Entry 7Q5B (electron microscopy, 3.98 A resolution); this record covers chains r and Y of the 13 polymer chains in the assembly.

Chain r:
Molecule: 34-nt DNA strand
Sequence (34 nucleotides; each row starts with the number of its first residue; numbers below 1 keep their minus sign (DT-8 is residue -8)):
    -8 TCGACGAAAT ATAAAAATTT AAAACTAAGA GAAA

Chain Y:
Protein: TATA-box-binding protein
Source organism: Saccharomyces cerevisiae S288C
UniProtKB: P13393 (TBP_YEAST); numbering as in UniProt (aligned over 1-240)
Sequence (240 residues; numbered 1 to 240; the number before each row is that of its first residue):
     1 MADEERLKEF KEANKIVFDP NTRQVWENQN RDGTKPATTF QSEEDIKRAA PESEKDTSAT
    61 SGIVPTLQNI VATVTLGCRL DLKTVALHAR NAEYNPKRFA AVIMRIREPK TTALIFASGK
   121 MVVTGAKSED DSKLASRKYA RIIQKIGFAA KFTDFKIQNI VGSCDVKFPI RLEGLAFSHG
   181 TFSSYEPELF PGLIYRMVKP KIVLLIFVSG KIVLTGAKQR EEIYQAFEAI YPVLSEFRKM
Unresolved in the structure: 1-60

Chain r / chain Y interface:
Residue-residue contacts (27; chain r residue first):
  DA2(r) with Phe190(Y), base contact; Ile194(Y), phosphate contact; Leu205(Y), base contact
  DT3(r) with Ile194(Y), phosphate contact; Arg196(Y), salt bridge to the phosphate; Leu205(Y), sugar contact; Val213(Y), base contact
  DA4(r) with Asn159(Y), hydrogen bond to the base; Val161(Y), base contact; Arg196(Y), phosphate contact; Val203(Y), phosphate contact; Thr215(Y), hydrogen bond to the sugar; Gly216(Y), sugar contact
  DA5(r) with Val71(Y), base contact; Gln158(Y), phosphate contact; Asn159(Y), base contact; Lys201(Y), salt bridge to the phosphate
  DA6(r) with Lys120(Y), phosphate contact; Val122(Y), base contact; Gln158(Y), phosphate contact
  DA7(r) with Phe116(Y), base contact; Lys120(Y), salt bridge to the phosphate
  DA8(r) with Phe99(Y), base contact; Phe116(Y), sugar contact; Ser118(Y), hydrogen bond to the phosphate; Lys120(Y), phosphate contact
  DT9(r) with Phe99(Y), base contact
Other interface residues (no listed pair), chain Y (22 interface residues in all): Thr73, Arg98, Leu114, Lys156

In short:
The interface between chain r and chain Y involves 8 residues on one side and 22 on the other; the contacts
include 3 hydrogen bonds and 3 salt bridges. Polar contacts include DA4(r)-Asn159(Y), DA4(r)-Thr215(Y) and
DA8(r)-Ser118(Y).
Chain r is a 34-nt DNA strand and chain Y is TATA-box-binding protein (Saccharomyces cerevisiae S288C); the
structure, Cryo-EM structure of Ty3 retrotransposon targeting a TFIIIB-bound tRNA gene, was determined by
electron microscopy.
